7EUZ - chains A and B; structure by X-ray diffraction, 1.91 A resolution.

# Chain A (and B)
Protein: Cupin domain-containing protein
Source organism: Streptomyces albus
Notes: chain B of this document is another copy of the same molecule, construct and numbering; everything in this record applies to it too
Reference sequence: L7PIL3 (L7PIL3_9ACTN); residues 1-131 here = UniProt positions 1-131
Chain sequence (131 residues; each row starts with the number of its first residue):
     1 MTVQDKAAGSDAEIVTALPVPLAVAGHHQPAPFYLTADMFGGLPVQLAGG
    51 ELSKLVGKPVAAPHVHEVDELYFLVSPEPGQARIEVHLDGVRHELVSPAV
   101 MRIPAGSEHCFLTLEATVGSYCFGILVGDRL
Unresolved in the structure: 1-10, 129-131 (chain B: 1-11, 25, 57, 129-131)
Bound ions: Fe ion: H64, H66, E70, Y72, H109
Ligand contacts: phosphite ion (PO3): H27, A48, G49, V60, E70, Y72, F111, C122, F123, G124

# Chain A / chain B interface
Residue-residue contacts - 67 pairs, chain A then chain B:
  A12(A) - L88(B)  hydrophobic
  A12(A) - H93(B)
  A12(A) - M101(B)  hydrophobic
  E13(A) - M101(B)
  E13(A) - R102(B)  salt bridge
  I14(A) - L95(B)  hydrophobic
  I14(A) - V100(B)
  I14(A) - M101(B)  hydrophobic
  V15(A) - A99(B)
  V15(A) - V100(B)  hydrogen bond (backbone-backbone)
  T16(A) - A99(B)
  L18(A) - P98(B)
  L18(A) - A99(B)  hydrophobic
  L18(A) - V100(B)  hydrophobic
  Y34(A) - F73(B)  hydrophobic
  Y34(A) - P98(B)  hydrophobic
  Y34(A) - V100(B)
  L35(A) - L71(B)  hydrophobic
  L35(A) - V100(B)  hydrophobic
  L35(A) - I125(B)  hydrophobic
  F40(A) - L71(B)  hydrophobic
  F40(A) - V100(B)  hydrophobic
  F40(A) - R102(B)
  P44(A) - P44(B)  hydrophobic
  P44(A) - V127(B)
  V45(A) - P44(B)  hydrophobic
  V45(A) - V45(B)  hydrophobic
  L47(A) - F73(B)  hydrophobic
  E51(A) - P77(B)
  L71(A) - L35(B)  hydrophobic
  L71(A) - L43(B)  hydrophobic
  F73(A) - Y34(B)  hydrophobic
  F73(A) - L47(B)  hydrophobic
  F73(A) - F123(B)  hydrophobic
  V75(A) - Y121(B)
  S76(A) - Y121(B)  hydrogen bond (backbone-side chain)
  P77(A) - G119(B)
  P77(A) - Y121(B)
  E78(A) - K54(B)  salt bridge
  H93(A) - A12(B)
  L95(A) - I14(B)  hydrophobic
  P98(A) - T16(B)
  P98(A) - L18(B)
  P98(A) - Y34(B)  hydrophobic
  A99(A) - V15(B)
  V100(A) - E13(B)
  V100(A) - I14(B)
  V100(A) - V15(B)  hydrogen bond (backbone-backbone)
  V100(A) - L18(B)  hydrophobic
  V100(A) - Y34(B)
  V100(A) - L35(B)  hydrophobic
  V100(A) - F40(B)  hydrophobic
  M101(A) - E13(B)
  M101(A) - I14(B)  hydrophobic
  R102(A) - E13(B)  salt bridge
  R102(A) - F40(B)
  V118(A) - P77(B)  hydrophobic
  G119(A) - P77(B)
  G119(A) - G119(B)
  G119(A) - Y121(B)
  Y121(A) - S76(B)
  Y121(A) - P77(B)
  Y121(A) - G119(B)  hydrogen bond (side chain-backbone)
  Y121(A) - Y121(B)  hydrophobic
  F123(A) - F73(B)  hydrophobic
  I125(A) - L35(B)  hydrophobic
  V127(A) - P44(B)
Other interface residues (no listed pair), chain A (35 interface residues in all): L43, L88, P104
Other interface residues (no listed pair), chain B (36 interface residues in all): E51, V75, P104, V118, S120

# Summary
35 residues of chain A and 36 residues of chain B are in contact, with 4 hydrogen bonds and 3 salt bridges.
Polar pairs include E13(A)-R102(B), E78(A)-K54(B) and S76(A)-Y121(B). Chain A binds phosphite ion.
Chain A and chain B are both Cupin domain-containing protein (Streptomyces albus); the structure, Structural
and mechanistic studies of a novel non-heme iron epimerase/lyase and its utilization in chemoselective
synthesis, was determined by X-ray diffraction together with 7EQK, 7EU6, 7EUE, 7EUP and 7F6X from the same
study.
